PDB entry 5QBY | X-ray diffraction, 2.25 A resolution | chain A

# Chain A
Molecule: Cathepsin S
Source organism: Homo sapiens
Notes: EC 3.4.22.27
Reference sequence: P25774 (CATS_HUMAN); residues 0-217 here correspond to UniProt positions 114-331 (UniProt number = residue number + 114)
Sequence (223 residues; numbered 0 to 222; the number before each row is that of its first residue; numbering starts at 0):
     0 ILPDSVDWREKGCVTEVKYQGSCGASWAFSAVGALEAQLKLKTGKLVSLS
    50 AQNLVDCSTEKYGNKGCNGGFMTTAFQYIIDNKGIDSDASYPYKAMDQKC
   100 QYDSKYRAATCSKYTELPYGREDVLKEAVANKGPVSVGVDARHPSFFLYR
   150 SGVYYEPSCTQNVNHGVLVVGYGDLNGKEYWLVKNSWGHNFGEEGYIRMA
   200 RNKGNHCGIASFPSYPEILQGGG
Disordered / not traced: 219-222
Disulfide bonds: C22-C66, C56-C99, C158-C206
Sequence notes: engineered mutation S25 (Cys139 in P25774); expression tag (218-222)
Ligand contacts: N2A (N-[2-chloro-5-(1-{3-[4-(6-chloro-3-methyl-2-oxo-2,3-dihydro-1H-benzimidazol-1-yl)piperidin-1-yl]propyl}-6-oxo-1,6-dihydropyrimidin-5-yl)benzyl]-4-fluorobenzamide): K60, Y61, G62, N63, K64, N67, G68, G69, F70, M71, T72, T73, E115, G137, V162, N163, H164, G165, F211
Swiss-Prot annotation at these positions:
  - active site: H164, N184

# Summary
Chain A binds compound N2A. UniProt lists active-site residues H164 and N184.
Chain A is Cathepsin S (Homo sapiens); the structure, Crystal structure of human Cathepsin-S with bound
ligand, was determined by X-ray diffraction together with 5QBV from the same study.
